PDB entry 8HY4 | X-ray diffraction, 1.53 A resolution | chains A and B

Chain A (and B):
Protein: Transthyretin
Source organism: Homo sapiens
Notes: chain B of this document is another copy of the same molecule, construct and numbering; everything in this record applies to it too
UniProtKB: P02766 (TTHY_HUMAN); residues 1-127 here correspond to UniProt positions 21-147 (UniProt number = residue number + 20)
Chain sequence (136 residues; each row starts with the number of its first residue; numbering starts at 0):
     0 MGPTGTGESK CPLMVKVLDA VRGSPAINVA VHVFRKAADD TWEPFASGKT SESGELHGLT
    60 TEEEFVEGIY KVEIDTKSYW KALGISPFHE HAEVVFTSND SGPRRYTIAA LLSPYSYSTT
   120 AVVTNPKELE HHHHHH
Disordered / not traced: 0-9, 99-101, 124-135 (chain B: 0-9, 125-135)
Sequence notes: initiating methionine (0); engineered mutation Ser-97 (Ala117 in P02766); expression tag (128-135)

How chain A and chain B interact:
Contacting residue pairs (40):
  Phe-87(A) with Phe-95(B), hydrophobic; Thr-96(B); Tyr-105(B), hydrophobic; Ile-107(B), hydrophobic; Ala-120(B), hydrophobic
  His-88(A) with Val-93(B); Val-94(B)
  Glu-89(A) with Ile-68(B); Val-94(B), hydrogen bond (backbone-backbone); Thr-96(B), hydrogen bond
  His-90(A) with Val-94(B)
  Glu-92(A) with Glu-92(B); Val-94(B); Tyr-116(B), hydrogen bond (backbone-side chain)
  Val-93(A) with His-88(B)
  Val-94(A) with His-88(B); Glu-89(B), hydrogen bond (backbone-backbone); His-90(B); Glu-92(B)
  Phe-95(A) with Phe-87(B), hydrophobic
  Thr-96(A) with Glu-89(B), hydrogen bond
  Tyr-105(A) with Phe-87(B), hydrophobic
  Tyr-114(A) with Thr-119(B); Ala-120(B), hydrogen bond (backbone-backbone); Val-122(B), hydrophobic
  Ser-115(A) with Thr-118(B), hydrogen bond (side chain-backbone); Thr-119(B), hydrogen bond
  Tyr-116(A) with Glu-92(B), hydrogen bond (side chain-backbone); Ser-117(B); Thr-118(B), hydrogen bond (backbone-backbone)
  Ser-117(A) with Tyr-116(B); Ser-117(B)
  Thr-118(A) with Ser-115(B), hydrogen bond (backbone-side chain); Tyr-116(B), hydrogen bond (backbone-backbone)
  Thr-119(A) with Tyr-114(B); Ser-115(B), hydrogen bond
  Ala-120(A) with Phe-87(B), hydrophobic; Tyr-114(B), hydrogen bond (backbone-backbone)
  Val-122(A) with Phe-87(B), hydrophobic; Tyr-114(B), hydrophobic
Other interface residues (no listed pair), chain A (21 interface residues in all): Ile-68, Lys-76, Ile-107
Other interface residues (no listed pair), chain B (21 interface residues in all): Lys-70

Overview:
The chain A/chain B interface involves 21 residues from each chain; the contacts include 14 hydrogen bonds.
Polar contacts include Glu-89(A)/Thr-96(B), Glu-92(A)/Tyr-116(B) and Ser-115(A)/Thr-118(B).
Chain A and chain B are both Transthyretin (Homo sapiens); the structure, Crystal structure of human
transthyretin variant A97S at pH 7.6, was determined by X-ray diffraction, deposited together with 7Y6J, 7YBR
and 7YCQ.
